PDB entry 7XD1 | electron microscopy, 3.20 A resolution | chains E and I of the 10 polymer chains in the assembly

Chain E:
Name: Histone H3
From: Homo sapiens
Reference sequence: A0A6I9KHI6 (A0A6I9KHI6_CHRAS); residues 37-134 here correspond to UniProt positions 38-135 (UniProt number = residue number + 1)
Amino-acid sequence (98 residues; each row starts with the number of its first residue):
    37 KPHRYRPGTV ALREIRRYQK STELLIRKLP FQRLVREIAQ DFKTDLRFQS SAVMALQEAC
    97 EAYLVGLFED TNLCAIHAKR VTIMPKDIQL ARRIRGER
Not modelled in the structure: 37

Chain I:
Molecule: 147-nt DNA strand
Sequence (147 nucleotides; row label = number of the first residue in the row; numbers below 1 keep their minus sign (DA-73 is residue -73)):
   -73 ACAGGATGTA TATATCTGAC ACGTGCCTGG AGACTAGGGA GTAATCCCCT TGGCGGTTAA
   -13 AACGCGGGGG ACAGCGCGTA CGTGCGTTTA AGCGGTGCTA GAGCTGTCTA CGACCAATTG
    47 AGCGGCCTCG GCACCGGGAT TCTCCAG

Chain E / chain I interface:
Residue-residue contacts - 26 pairs, chain E then chain I:
  His39(E) with DT-67(I), sugar contact
  Arg40(E) with DG8(I), base contact; DT9(I), hydrogen bond to the base; DG10(I), sugar contact
  Tyr41(E) with DT-67(I), phosphate contact; DT9(I), sugar contact; DG10(I), hydrogen bond to the phosphate
  Pro43(E) with DG8(I), phosphate contact; DT9(I), sugar contact
  Gly44(E) with DG8(I), phosphate contact; DT9(I), hydrogen bond to the phosphate
  Thr45(E) with DT9(I), hydrogen bond to the phosphate
  Val46(E) with DT9(I), hydrogen bond to the phosphate; DG10(I), phosphate contact
  Ala47(E) with DT9(I), hydrogen bond to the phosphate
  Arg49(E) with DG-66(I), sugar contact; DT-65(I), phosphate contact
  Lys56(E) with DA-64(I), salt bridge to the phosphate
  Arg63(E) with DA17(I), phosphate contact; DG18(I), salt bridge to the phosphate
  Lys64(E) with DG18(I), hydrogen bond to the phosphate
  Leu65(E) with DA17(I), sugar contact; DG18(I), hydrogen bond to the phosphate
  Pro66(E) with DA17(I), phosphate contact
  Arg69(E) with DA17(I), salt bridge to the phosphate
  Arg83(E) with DG27(I), sugar contact
Interface residues without a listed pair, chain E (17 interface residues in all): Arg42
Interface residues without a listed pair, chain I (11 interface residues in all): DA26

Overview:
17 residues of chain E face 11 of chain I across their interface, with 8 hydrogen bonds and 3 salt bridges.
Polar pairs include Arg40(E)-DT9(I), Tyr41(E)-DG10(I) and Gly44(E)-DT9(I).
Here chain E is Histone H3 (Homo sapiens) and chain I is a 147-nt DNA strand. Entry 7XD1 (cryo-EM structure of
unmodified nucleosome) was determined by electron microscopy.
